8CWV - chains A and H of the 4 polymer chains in the assembly; structure by X-ray diffraction, 2.51 A resolution.

# Chain A
Name: Spike protein S1
From: Severe acute respiratory syndrome coronavirus 2
Notes: fragment: Receptor binding domain
UniProtKB: P0DTC2 (SPIKE_SARS2); residue numbers follow UniProt; this construct covers 333-530
Sequence (205 residues; each row starts with the number of its first residue):
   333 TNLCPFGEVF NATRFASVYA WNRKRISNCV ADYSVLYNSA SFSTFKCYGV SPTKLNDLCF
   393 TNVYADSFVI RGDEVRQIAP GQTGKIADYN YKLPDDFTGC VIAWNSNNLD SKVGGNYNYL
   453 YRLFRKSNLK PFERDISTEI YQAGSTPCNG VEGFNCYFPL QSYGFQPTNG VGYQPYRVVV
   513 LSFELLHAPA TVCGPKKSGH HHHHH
Not modelled in the structure: 333, 531-537
Disulfides: Cys-336/Cys-361, Cys-379/Cys-432, Cys-391/Cys-525, Cys-480/Cys-488
Covalently attached groups: glycan linked to Asn-343
Differences from the reference sequence: expression tag (531-537)
Curated features (UniProtKB/Swiss-Prot):
  - region: Arg-403 to Asp-405 (Integrin-binding motif), Asn-448 to Phe-456 (Immunodominant HLA epitope recognized by the CD8+)
  - glycosylation: Asn-343 (N-linked (GlcNAc...) (complex) asparagine)
  - natural variant: Gly-339 (G339D: In strain: Omicron/BA.1, Omicron/BA.2 and 4 more; G339H: In strain: Omicron/BA.2.75, Omicron/XBB.1.5 and 1 more), Arg-346 (R346K: In strain: Mu/B.1.621; R346T: In strain: Omicron/BQ.1.1, Omicron/XBB.1.5 and 1 more), Leu-368 (L368I: In strain: Omicron/XBB.1.5, Omicron/EG.5.1), Ser-371 (S371F: In strain: Omicron/BA.2, Omicron/BA.2.12.1 and 6 more; S371L: In strain: Omicron/BA.1), Ser-373 (S373P: In strain: Omicron/BA.1, Omicron/BA.2 and 7 more), Ser-375 (S375F: In strain: Omicron/BA.1, Omicron/BA.2 and 7 more), Thr-376 (T376A: In strain: Omicron/BA.2, Omicron/BA.2.12.1 and 5 more), Asp-405 (D405N: In strain: Omicron/BA.2, Omicron/BA.2.12.1 and 6 more), Arg-408 (R408S: In strain: Omicron/BA.2, Omicron/BA.2.12.1 and 6 more), Lys-417 (K417N: In strain: Beta/B.1.351, Omicron/BA.1 and 8 more; K417T: In strain: Gamma/P.1), Asn-440 (N440K: In strain: Omicron/BA.1, Omicron/BA.2 and 7 more), Lys-444 (K444T: In strain: Omicron/BQ.1.1), 16 further natural variant entries in UniProt
  - mutagenesis: Asn-343 (N343Q: Reduced viral infectivity), Leu-452 (L452R: Increased resistance to neutralizing antibodies. Decreases HLA binding to NF9 epitope. Increased binding affinity to human ACE2), Tyr-453 (Y453F: Decreased HLA binding to NF9 epitope. Increased binding affinity to human ACE2), Ala-475 (A475V: Increased resistance to neutralizing antibodies), Val-483 (V483A: Increased resistance to neutralizing antibodies), Glu-484 (E484D: Increased replication in human TMEM106B overexpressing cells), Phe-490 (F490L: Increased resistance to neutralizing antibodies and human covalescent sera neutralization), Gln-493 (Q493N: Reduced host ACE2-binding affinity in vitro; Q493Y: Reduced host ACE2-binding affinity in vitro), Asn-501 (N501T: Reduced host ACE2-binding affinity in vitro; N501Y: Increased binding affinity to human ACE2), His-519 (H519P: Increased resistance to human covalescent sera neutralization)
From the paper describing this entry:
  - specificity-determining residues: Ala-372 (by similarity / conservation)
  - specificity-determining residues: Lys-378, His-519 (proposed by the authors, not directly observed)

# Chain H
Name: CC12.1 Fab heavy chain
From: Homo sapiens
Notes: antibody fragment or engineered binder
Sequence (220 residues; each row starts with the number of its first residue; a row labelled like 82A-82C holds insertion residues (82A, then the next letters in order)):
     1 EVQLVESGGG LIQPGGSLRL SCAASGLTVS SNYMSWVRQA PGKGLEWVSV IYSGGSTFYA
    61 DSVKGRFTIS RDNSKNTLYL QM
82A-82C NSL
    83 RAEDTAVYYC ARDLDVYG
  100A L
   101 DVWGQGTTVT VSSASTKGPS VFPLAPSSKS TSGGTAALGC LVKDYFPEPV TVSWNSGALT
   161 SGVHTFPAVL QSSGLYSLSS VVTVPSSSLG TQTYICNVNH KPSNTKVDKR VEPKSC
Not modelled in the structure: 1, 216
Disulfides: Cys-22/Cys-92, Cys-140/Cys-196

# Interface between chain A and chain H
Pairs across the interface - 36 pairs, chain A then chain H:
  Thr-415(A) / Ser-56(H)
  Thr-415(A) / Phe-58(H)
  Gly-416(A) / Tyr-52(H)
  Gly-416(A) / Phe-58(H)
  Lys-417(A) / Tyr-33(H)
  Lys-417(A) / Tyr-52(H)
  Lys-417(A) / Asp-97(H)  salt bridge
  Asp-420(A) / Tyr-52(H)
  Asp-420(A) / Ser-56(H)  hydrogen bond
  Tyr-421(A) / Tyr-33(H)
  Tyr-421(A) / Tyr-52(H)
  Tyr-421(A) / Ser-53(H)  hydrogen bond
  Tyr-421(A) / Gly-54(H)  hydrogen bond (side chain-backbone)
  Tyr-453(A) / Asp-97(H)  hydrogen bond
  Leu-455(A) / Tyr-33(H)  hydrogen bond (backbone-side chain)
  Leu-455(A) / Asp-97(H)
  Arg-457(A) / Ser-53(H)  hydrogen bond (backbone-side chain)
  Lys-458(A) / Ser-31(H)
  Lys-458(A) / Ser-53(H)
  Lys-458(A) / Gly-54(H)
  Asn-460(A) / Gly-54(H)
  Tyr-473(A) / Ser-31(H)  hydrogen bond (side chain-backbone)
  Ala-475(A) / Thr-28(H)  hydrogen bond (backbone-backbone)
  Ala-475(A) / Asn-32(H)  hydrogen bond (backbone-side chain)
  Ala-475(A) / Arg-94(H)
  Gly-476(A) / Thr-28(H)  hydrogen bond (backbone-side chain)
  Ser-477(A) / Thr-28(H)
  Phe-486(A) / Val-2(H)  hydrophobic
  Phe-486(A) / Arg-94(H)
  Phe-486(A) / Asp-101(H)
  Asn-487(A) / Gly-26(H)  hydrogen bond (side chain-backbone)
  Asn-487(A) / Leu-27(H)
  Asn-487(A) / Arg-94(H)  hydrogen bond
  Tyr-489(A) / Arg-94(H)  hydrogen bond
  Tyr-489(A) / Leu-96(H)  hydrophobic
  Gln-493(A) / Tyr-99(H)  hydrogen bond
Interface residues without a listed pair, chain A (20 interface residues in all): Phe-456, Gln-474
Interface residues without a listed pair, chain H (19 interface residues in all): Val-98, Val-102

# Summary
The interface between chain A and chain H involves 20 residues on one side and 19 on the other, with 14
hydrogen bonds and 1 salt bridge. Polar pairs include Lys-417(A)/Asp-97(H), Asp-420(A)/Ser-56(H) and
Tyr-421(A)/Ser-53(H). From UniProt: 10 mutagenesis sites on chain A. The paper reports specificity
determinants Ala-372(A), Lys-378(A) and His-519(A).
Chain A is Spike protein S1 (Severe acute respiratory syndrome coronavirus 2) and chain H is CC12.1 Fab heavy
chain (Homo sapiens); the structure, Crystal structure of SARS-CoV-2 spike protein receptor-binding domain in
complex with a cross-neutralizing nanobody 2-31 and ..., was determined by X-ray diffraction, deposited
together with 8CWU, 8CXN, 8CXQ, 8CY6, 8CY7, 8CY9 and 5 further entries.
